7VGK - chain A; structure by X-ray diffraction, 3.10 A resolution.

[Chain A]
Name: 4-deoxy-L-threo-5-hexosulose-uronate ketol-isomerase
Organism: Lactobacillus rhamnosus
Notes: EC 5.3.1.17
Reference sequence: A0A508YKK7 (A0A508YKK7_LACRH); residues 2-267 here = UniProt positions 2-267
Sequence (266 residues; each row starts with the number of its first residue):
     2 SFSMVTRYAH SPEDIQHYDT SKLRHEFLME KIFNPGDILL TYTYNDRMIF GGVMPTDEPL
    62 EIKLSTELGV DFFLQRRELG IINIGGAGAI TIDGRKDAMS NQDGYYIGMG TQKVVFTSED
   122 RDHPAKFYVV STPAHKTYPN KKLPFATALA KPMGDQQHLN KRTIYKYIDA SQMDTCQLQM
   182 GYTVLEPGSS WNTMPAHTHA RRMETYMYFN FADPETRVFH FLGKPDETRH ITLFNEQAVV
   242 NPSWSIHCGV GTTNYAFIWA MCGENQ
Disordered / not traced: 195-202, 265-267
Reported in the primary citation:
  - conformationally variable residues (order/disorder transition): Thr194 to Arg203
  - mutagenesis - T194A, H200A, R203A, Y207F, M262A: abolished catalytic activity

[Summary]
From the paper: T194A, H200A and R203A, among others, abolish catalytic activity; conformational variability
at Thr194; 5 substitutions were tested in all.
Chain A is 4-deoxy-L-threo-5-hexosulose-uronate ketol-isomerase (Lactobacillus rhamnosus); the structure,
Crystal structure of Lactobacillus rhamnosus 4-deoxy-L-threo-5-hexosulose-uronate ketol-isomerase KduI, was
determined by X-ray diffraction, deposited together with 7YRS, 7YE3 and 7E4S.
